Entry 8H67 (electron microscopy, 3.80 A resolution); this record covers chains F and G of the 15 polymer chains in the assembly.

== Chain F (and G) ==
Name: CRISPR associated protein Cas7
From: Synechocystis sp. PCC 6714
Notes: chain G of this document is another copy of the same molecule, construct and numbering; everything in this record applies to it too
Reference sequence: A0A068N458 (A0A068N458_SYNY4); residue numbers follow UniProt; this construct covers 1-301
Amino-acid sequence (301 residues; numbered 1 to 301; the number before each row is that of its first residue):
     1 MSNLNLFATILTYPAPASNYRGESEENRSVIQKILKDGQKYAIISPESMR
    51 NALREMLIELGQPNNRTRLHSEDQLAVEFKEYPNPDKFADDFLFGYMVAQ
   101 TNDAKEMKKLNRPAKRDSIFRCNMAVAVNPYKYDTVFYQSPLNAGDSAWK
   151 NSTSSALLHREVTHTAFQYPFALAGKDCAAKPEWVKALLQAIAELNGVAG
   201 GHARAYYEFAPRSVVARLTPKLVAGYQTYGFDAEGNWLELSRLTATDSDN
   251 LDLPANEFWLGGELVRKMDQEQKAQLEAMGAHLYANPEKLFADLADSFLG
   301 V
Disordered / not traced: 1-2

== Chain F / chain G interface ==
Pairs across the interface (44):
  Y13(F) with Y226(G); Q227(G)
  P16(F) with N123(G)
  H70(F) with K115(G)
  T135(F) with K33(G); I34(G)
  F137(F) with E23(G)
  Q139(F) with Q74(G); L75(G)
  P141(F) with L75(G), hydrophobic
  L142(F) with E72(G); Q74(G); L75(G), hydrogen bond (backbone-backbone); A76(G), hydrophobic
  N143(F) with A76(G); V77(G)
  A144(F) with V77(G); E78(G); F79(G), hydrophobic
  S147(F) with F79(G); K80(G), hydrogen bond (side chain-backbone); E81(G)
  W149(F) with F79(G), hydrophobic; V98(G), hydrophobic; N102(G), hydrogen bond (backbone-side chain)
  K150(F) with A99(G), hydrogen bond (side chain-backbone); Q100(G), hydrogen bond
  R160(F) with P46(G)
  V162(F) with I34(G)
  H164(F) with K36(G), hydrogen bond
  E194(F) with L222(G); V223(G)
  N196(F) with V223(G)
  A203(F) with R50(G)
  R204(F) with P46(G); R50(G); C122(G); N123(G), hydrogen bond (backbone-side chain)
  A205(F) with N123(G), hydrogen bond (backbone-side chain)
  Y206(F) with F120(G), hydrogen bond (side chain-backbone); R121(G); C122(G)
  R266(F) with Y226(G); T244(G), hydrogen bond
Other interface residues (no listed pair), chain F (33 interface residues in all): K132, Y133, S140, N151, S152, S155, T163, A210, E263, N286
Other interface residues (no listed pair), chain G (39 interface residues in all): R21, G22, L35, K40, S118, M124, K221, G225, Y229, L253

== In short ==
Chain F and chain G form an interface of 33 and 39 residues respectively, with 10 hydrogen bonds. Among the
polar pairs are S147(F)-K80(G), W149(F)-N102(G) and K150(F)-A99(G).
Both chains are CRISPR associated protein Cas7 (Synechocystis sp. PCC 6714). Entry 8H67 (type I-B Cascade
bound to a PAM-containing dsDNA target at 3.8 angstrom resolution) was determined by electron microscopy (same
publication as 8IP0).
